5MPA - chains K and L of the 34 polymer chains in the assembly; structure by electron microscopy, 4.50 A resolution (low resolution: residue-level contacts below are approximate; hydrogen-bond / salt-bridge calls are withheld).

[Chain K]
Name: 26S protease regulatory subunit 6B homolog
Organism: Saccharomyces cerevisiae (strain ATCC 204508 / S288c)
UniProtKB: P33298 (PRS6B_YEAST); numbering as in UniProt (aligned over 1-428)
Sequence (428 residues; numbered 1 to 428; the number before each row is that of its first residue):
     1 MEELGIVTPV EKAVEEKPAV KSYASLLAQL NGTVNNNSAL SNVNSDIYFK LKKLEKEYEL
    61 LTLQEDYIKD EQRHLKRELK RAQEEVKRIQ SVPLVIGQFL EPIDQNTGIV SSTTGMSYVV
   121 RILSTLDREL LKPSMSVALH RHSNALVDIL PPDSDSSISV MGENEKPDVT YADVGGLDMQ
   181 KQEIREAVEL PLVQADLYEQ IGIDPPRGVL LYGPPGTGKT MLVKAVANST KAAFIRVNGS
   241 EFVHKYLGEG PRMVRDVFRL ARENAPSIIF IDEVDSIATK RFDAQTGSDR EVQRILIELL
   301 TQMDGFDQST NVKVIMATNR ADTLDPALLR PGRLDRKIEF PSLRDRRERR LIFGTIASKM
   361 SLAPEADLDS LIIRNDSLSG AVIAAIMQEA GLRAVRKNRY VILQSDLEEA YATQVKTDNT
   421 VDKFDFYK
Not modelled in the structure: 1-39
Metal / ion sites: Mg2+: Thr220 (together with ATP)
Small-molecule neighbours: ATP (adenosine-5'-triphosphate): Asp173, Val174, Gly175, Gly176, Pro215, Gly216, Thr217, Gly218, Lys219, Thr220, Met221, Glu273, Asn319, Ile352, Thr355, Gly380, Ala381, Ala384
Curated features (UniProtKB/Swiss-Prot):
  - binding site (ATP): Gly213 to Thr220
  - modified residue: Met1 (N-acetylmethionine)
  - cross-link: Lys280 (Glycyl lysine isopeptide (Lys-Gly) (interchain with G-Cter in ubiquitin))

[Chain L]
Name: 26S protease subunit RPT4
Organism: Saccharomyces cerevisiae (strain ATCC 204508 / S288c)
UniProtKB: P53549 (PRS10_YEAST); residue numbers follow UniProt; this construct covers 1-437
Sequence (437 residues; numbered 1 to 437; the number before each row is that of its first residue):
     1 MSEEQDPLLA GLGETSGDNH TQQSHEQQPE QPQETEEHHE EEPSRVDPEQ EAHNKALNQF
    61 KRKLLEHRRY DDQLKQRRQN IRDLEKLYDK TENDIKALQS IGQLIGEVMK ELSEEKYIVK
   121 ASSGPRYIVG VRNSVDRSKL KKGVRVTLDI TTLTIMRILP RETDPLVYNM TSFEQGEITF
   181 DGIGGLTEQI RELREVIELP LKNPEIFQRV GIKPPKGVLL YGPPGTGKTL LAKAVAATIG
   241 ANFIFSPASG IVDKYIGESA RIIREMFAYA KEHEPCIIFM DEVDAIGGRR FSEGTSADRE
   301 IQRTLMELLT QMDGFDNLGQ TKIIMATNRP DTLDPALLRP GRLDRKVEIP LPNEAGRLEI
   361 FKIHTAKVKK TGEFDFEAAV KMSDGFNGAD IRNCATEAGF FAIRDDRDHI NPDDLMKAVR
   421 KVAEVKKLEG TIEYQKL
Not modelled in the structure: 1-48, 437
Metal / ion sites: Mg2+: Thr229 (together with ATP)
Small-molecule neighbours:
  - ATP (adenosine-5'-triphosphate), molecule 1: Gly182, Ile183, Pro224, Gly225, Thr226, Gly227, Lys228, Thr229, Leu230, Glu282, Asn328, Ile360, Ile363, His364, Gly388, Ala389, Arg392
  - ATP, molecule 2: Leu309, Asp313, Arg339, Arg342
Curated features (UniProtKB/Swiss-Prot):
  - binding site (ATP): Gly222 to Thr229
  - modified residue: Ser2 (N-acetylserine)

[Interface between chain K and chain L]
Pairs across the interface - 96 pairs, chain K then chain L:
  Val92(K) with Lys116(L); Ile128(L); Val129(L)
  Pro93(K) with Ile128(L); Thr152(L)
  Leu94(K) with Tyr127(L); Ile128(L)
  Val95(K) with Arg126(L); Tyr127(L)
  Ile96(K) with Ile118(L); Arg126(L); Ile128(L)
  Thr113(K) with Pro125(L); Arg126(L)
  Thr114(K) with Pro125(L)
  Arg141(K) with Thr151(L)
  Leu150(K) with Leu112(L); Ile128(L)
  Asp153(K) with Lys110(L)
  Ser154(K) with Lys110(L); Leu112(L)
  Asp155(K) with Lys110(L); Ile118(L); Arg126(L)
  Ser156(K) with Lys110(L)
  Pro167(K) with Phe315(L)
  Pro215(K) with Arg339(L)
  Gly216(K) with Arg339(L)
  Thr220(K) with Gly314(L)
  Lys224(K) with Gly314(L); Asn317(L)
  Phe234(K) with Phe315(L)
  Arg236(K) with Phe315(L); Asp316(L)
  Asn238(K) with Thr310(L)
  Gly239(K) with Met306(L)
  Ser240(K) with Arg264(L); Met306(L); Glu307(L)
  Glu241(K) with Arg264(L)
  Val243(K) with Gly257(L)
  His244(K) with Ile256(L); Gly257(L); Arg303(L)
  Tyr246(K) with Ser122(L); Ser123(L); Gly124(L)
  Glu249(K) with Lys120(L)
  Arg252(K) with Arg126(L)
  Phe270(K) with Phe315(L)
  Asp272(K) with Phe315(L)
  Glu273(K) with Met306(L); Thr310(L)
  Asp275(K) with Met306(L)
  Ser276(K) with Gln302(L); Arg303(L); Met306(L)
  Arg281(K) with Glu293(L); Arg299(L)
  Thr286(K) with Ser296(L)
  Val292(K) with Arg303(L)
  Arg320(K) with Asp334(L); Pro335(L)
  Asp322(K) with Arg290(L)
  Thr323(K) with Arg290(L)
  Met360(K) with Val210(L); Gly211(L); Ile212(L)
  Ser361(K) with Arg209(L); Val210(L)
  Ala381(K) with Arg339(L); Pro340(L)
  Ala385(K) with Pro340(L); Gly341(L)
  Met387(K) with Ile212(L)
  Gln388(K) with Ile212(L); Lys213(L); Pro214(L); Pro215(L); Asp344(L)
  Glu389(K) with Asp344(L); Arg345(L)
  Gly391(K) with Ile212(L)
  Leu392(K) with Glu195(L); Phe207(L); Asp344(L)
  Val395(K) with Glu195(L); Leu199(L)
  Arg396(K) with Arg191(L); Glu192(L)
  Tyr400(K) with Arg209(L); Val210(L)
  Ile402(K) with Val210(L)
  Gln414(K) with Asp344(L); Lys346(L)
  Lys416(K) with Lys436(L)
Also at the interface, not in a pair above, chain K (65 interface residues in all): Ala138, Pro151, Val223, Lys245, Val274, Thr279, Ser288, Asn319, Lys359, Val382
Also at the interface, not in a pair above, chain L (61 interface residues in all): Gly130, Glu188, Ile206, Ala260, Arg261, Ser292, Leu309, Ala336, Arg342

[Summary]
65 residues of chain K and 61 residues of chain L are in contact. One ATP molecule is bound between chain K
and chain L. Chain L binds ATP. Curated annotation (UniProt) lists 8 ATP-binding residues on chain K; 8
ATP-binding residues on chain L.
Chain K is 26S protease regulatory subunit 6B homolog and chain L is 26S protease subunit RPT4, both from
Saccharomyces cerevisiae (strain ATCC 204508 / S288c); the structure, 26S proteasome in presence of ATP (s2),
was determined by electron microscopy, deposited together with 5MP9, 5MPB, 5MPC, 5MPD and 5MPE.
